PDB entry 8K4E | electron microscopy, 3.40 A resolution | chains H and A of the 22 polymer chains in the assembly

[Chain H]
Molecule: 30S ribosomal protein S8
Organism: Escherichia coli K-12
Reference sequence: P0A7W7 (RS8_ECOLI); numbering as in UniProt (aligned over 1-130)
Chain sequence (130 residues; each row starts with the number of its first residue):
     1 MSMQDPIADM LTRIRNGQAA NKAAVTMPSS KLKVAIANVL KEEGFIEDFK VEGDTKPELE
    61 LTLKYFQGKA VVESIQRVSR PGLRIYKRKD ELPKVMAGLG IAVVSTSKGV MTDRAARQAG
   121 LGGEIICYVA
Unresolved in the structure: 1

[Chain A]
Molecule: 16S rRNA
Organism: Escherichia coli K-12
Sequence (1554 nucleotides; numbered 1 to 1554; the number before each row is that of its first residue):
     1 AAAUUGAAGA GUUUGAUCAU GGCUCAGAUU GAACGCUGGC GGCAGGCCUA ACACAUGCAA
    61 GUCGAACGGU AACAGGAAGA AGCUUGCUUC UUUGCUGACG AGUGGCGGAC GGGUGAGUAA
   121 UGUCUGGGAA ACUGCCUGAU GGAGGGGGAU AACUACUGGA AACGGUAGCU AAUACCGCAU
   181 AACGUCGCAA GACCAAAGAG GGGGACCUUC GGGCCUCUUG CCAUCGGAUG UGCCCAGAUG
   241 GGAUUAGCUA GUAGGUGGGG UAACGGCUCA CCUAGGCGAC GAUCCCUAGC UGGUCUGAGA
   301 GGAUGACCAG CCACACUGGA ACUGAGACAC GGUCCAGACU CCUACGGGAG GCAGCAGUGG
   361 GGAAUAUUGC ACAAUGGGCG CAAGCCUGAU GCAGCCAUGC CGCGUGUAUG AAGAAGGCCU
   421 UCGGGUUGUA AAGUACUUUC AGCGGGGAGG AAGGGAGUAA AGUUAAUACC UUUGCUCAUU
   481 GACGUUACCC GCAGAAGAAG CACCGGCUAA CUCCGUGCCA GCAGCCGCGG UAAUACGGAG
   541 GGUGCAAGCG UUAAUCGGAA UUACUGGGCG UAAAGCGCAC GCAGGCGGUU UGUUAAGUCA
   601 GAUGUGAAAU CCCCGGGCUC AACCUGGGAA CUGCAUCUGA UACUGGCAAG CUUGAGUCUC
   661 GUAGAGGGGG GUAGAAUUCC AGGUGUAGCG GUGAAAUGCG UAGAGAUCUG GAGGAAUACC
   721 GGUGGCGAAG GCGGCCCCCU GGACGAAGAC UGACGCUCAG GUGCGAAAGC GUGGGGAGCA
   781 AACAGGAUUA GAUACCCUGG UAGUCCACGC CGUAAACGAU GUCGACUUGG AGGUUGUGCC
   841 CUUGAGGCGU GGCUUCCGGA GCUAACGCGU UAAGUCGACC GCCUGGGGAG UACGGCCGCA
   901 AGGUUAAAAC UCAAAUGAAU UGACGGGGGC CCGCACAAGC GGUGGAGCAU GUGGUUUAAU
   961 UCGAUGCAAC GCGAAGAACC UUACCUGGUC UUGACAUCCA CGGAAGUUUU CAGAGAUGAG
  1021 AAUGUGCCUU CGGGAACCGU GAGACAGGUG CUGCAUGGCU GUCGUCAGCU CGUGUUGUGA
  1081 AAUGUUGGGU UAAGUCCCGC AACGAGCGCA ACCCUUAUCC UUUGUUGCCA GCGGUCCGGC
  1141 CGGGAACUCA AAGGAGACUG CCAGUGAUAA ACUGGAGGAA GGUGGGGAUG ACGUCAAGUC
  1201 AUCAUGGCCC UUACGACCAG GGCUACACAC GUGCUACAAU GGCGCAUACA AAGAGAAGCG
  1261 ACCUCGCGAG AGCAAGCGGA CCUCAUAAAG UGCGUCGUAG UCCGGAUUGG AGUCUGCAAC
  1321 UCGACUCCAU GAAGUCGGAA UCGCUAGUAA UCGUGGAUCA GAAUGCCACG GUGAAUACGU
  1381 UCCCGGGCCU UGUACACACC GCCCGUCACA CCAUGGGAGU GGGUUGCAAA AGAAGUAGGU
  1441 AGCUUAACCU UCGGGAGGGC GCUUACCACU UUGUGAUUCA UGACUGGGGU GAAGUCGUAA
  1501 CAAGGUAACC GUAGGGGAAC CUGCGGUUGG AUCACCUCCU UACCUUAAAG AAGC
Unresolved in the structure: 1391-1503, 1540-1554

[How chain H and chain A interact]
Contacting residue pairs - 61 pairs, chain H then chain A:
  Ser2(H) - C756(A)  hydrogen bond to the sugar
  Ser2(H) - C823(A)  hydrogen bond to the sugar
  Ser2(H) - G824(A)  sugar contact
  Ser2(H) - G877(A)  hydrogen bond to the base
  Met3(H) - G824(A)  hydrogen bond to the sugar
  Gln4(H) - C586(A)  sugar contact
  Gln4(H) - G755(A)  base contact
  Gln4(H) - G877(A)  sugar contact
  Gln4(H) - A878(A)  sugar contact
  Asp5(H) - G877(A)  sugar contact
  Pro6(H) - G588(A)  phosphate contact
  Pro6(H) - U589(A)  phosphate contact
  Ala8(H) - C876(A)  sugar contact
  Ala8(H) - G877(A)  sugar contact
  Asp9(H) - A825(A)  hydrogen bond to the sugar
  Thr12(H) - A825(A)  base contact
  Thr12(H) - U875(A)  base contact
  Thr12(H) - C876(A)  hydrogen bond to the sugar
  Arg13(H) - A825(A)  hydrogen bond to the sugar
  Arg13(H) - C826(A)  sugar contact
  Arg15(H) - U875(A)  hydrogen bond to the phosphate
  Arg15(H) - C876(A)  salt bridge to the phosphate
  Asn16(H) - C826(A)  hydrogen bond to the base
  Asn16(H) - G874(A)  base contact
  Asn16(H) - U875(A)  hydrogen bond to the base
  Ala20(H) - U827(A)  phosphate contact
  Lys22(H) - U827(A)  phosphate contact
  Lys22(H) - U828(A)  salt bridge to the phosphate
  Ser30(H) - U589(A)  phosphate contact
  Ser30(H) - U590(A)  phosphate contact
  Lys31(H) - U590(A)  hydrogen bond to the phosphate
  Lys31(H) - U591(A)  salt bridge to the phosphate
  Lys31(H) - C643(A)  salt bridge to the phosphate
  Leu32(H) - C643(A)  sugar contact
  Lys56(H) - U652(A)  hydrogen bond to the phosphate
  Lys56(H) - U653(A)  salt bridge to the phosphate
  Arg80(H) - G877(A)  phosphate contact
  Arg80(H) - A878(A)  phosphate contact
  Pro81(H) - A878(A)  phosphate contact
  Gly82(H) - A878(A)  hydrogen bond to the phosphate
  Arg84(H) - G587(A)  salt bridge to the phosphate
  Tyr86(H) - G597(A)  base contact
  Tyr86(H) - U598(A)  phosphate contact
  Lys87(H) - C599(A)  sugar contact
  Arg88(H) - C599(A)  salt bridge to the phosphate
  Arg88(H) - A600(A)  salt bridge to the phosphate
  Lys89(H) - A600(A)  hydrogen bond to the phosphate
  Ser105(H) - A642(A)  hydrogen bond to the sugar
  Ser105(H) - C643(A)  hydrogen bond to the sugar
  Thr106(H) - A642(A)  hydrogen bond to the base
  Ser107(H) - A640(A)  hydrogen bond to the base
  Ser107(H) - U641(A)  sugar contact
  Ser107(H) - A642(A)  base contact
  Lys108(H) - A640(A)  hydrogen bond to the sugar
  Gly109(H) - A642(A)  sugar contact
  Val110(H) - A642(A)  sugar contact
  Gly120(H) - A600(A)  sugar contact
  Leu121(H) - C599(A)  sugar contact
  Leu121(H) - A600(A)  sugar contact
  Gly122(H) - C599(A)  phosphate contact
  Glu124(H) - C643(A)  hydrogen bond to the sugar
Other interface residues (no listed pair), chain H (38 interface residues in all): Thr55, Arg77, Gly123
Other interface residues (no listed pair), chain A (31 interface residues in all): U644, C879

[Summary]
38 residues of chain H face 31 of chain A across their interface; the contacts include 20 hydrogen bonds and 8
salt bridges. Polar contacts include Ser2(H)-G877(A), Asn16(H)-C826(A) and Asn16(H)-U875(A).
Here chain H is 30S ribosomal protein S8 and chain A is 16S rRNA, both from Escherichia coli K-12. Entry 8K4E
(Cryo-EM structure of 30S ribosome with cleaved AP-mRNA bound complex-II) was determined by electron
microscopy, deposited together with 8K3O.
